PDB entry 8P2B | X-ray diffraction, 2.60 A resolution | chain A

Chain A:
Protein: Clostridiaceae bacterium FMN4 domain 1
Source organism: Clostridiaceae bacterium
Chain sequence (85 residues; each row starts with the number of its first residue):
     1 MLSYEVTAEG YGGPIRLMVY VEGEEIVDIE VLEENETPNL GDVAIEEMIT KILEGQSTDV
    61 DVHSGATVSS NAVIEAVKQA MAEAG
Disordered / not traced: 84-85
Glycans and other covalent adducts: flavin mononucleotide (FMN) linked to T67
Small-molecule neighbours: FMN (flavin mononucleotide): Y11, E36, T37, L40, G41, V62, S64, G65, A66, V68, S69
What the authors report for this chain:
  - binding site for flavin mononucleotide: Y11, T37, L40, T67, V68, S69
  - post-translational modification sites: T67

In short:
Flavin mononucleotide is covalently linked to T67. From the paper: a binding site for flavin mononucleotide at
Y11, T37 and L40 among others; a modification site at T67.
Chain A is Clostridiaceae bacterium FMN4 domain 1 (Clostridiaceae bacterium); the structure, Crystal structure
of CbFMN4 domain 1, was determined by X-ray diffraction together with 8P2A from the same study.
